Entry 4UNC (X-ray diffraction, 2.30 A resolution); this record covers chains D and M of the 5 polymer chains in the assembly.

Chain D:
Protein: Homing endonuclease I-dmoi
From: Desulfurococcus mobilis
Notes: EC 3.1.-.-
UniProtKB: P21505 (DMO1_DESMO); residue numbers follow UniProt; this construct covers 2-188
Sequence (199 residues; each row starts with the number of its first residue):
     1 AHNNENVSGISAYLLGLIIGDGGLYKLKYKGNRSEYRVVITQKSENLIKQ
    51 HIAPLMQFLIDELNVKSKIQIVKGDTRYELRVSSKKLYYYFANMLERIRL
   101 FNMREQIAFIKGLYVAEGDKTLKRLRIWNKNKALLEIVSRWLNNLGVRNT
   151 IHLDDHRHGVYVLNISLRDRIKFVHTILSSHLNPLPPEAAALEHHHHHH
Not modelled in the structure: 1-3, 196-199
Construct notes: expression tag (1, 189-199)
Bound ions: Mn2+ site 1: Gly20, Glu117 (shared with 1 residue of chain F; 1 residue of chain L); Mn2+ site 2: Asp21, Ala116 (shared with 1 residue of chain E; DC16(M) of chain M); Mn2+ site 3: Asp21, Glu117 (shared with 1 residue of chain E; 1 residue of chain F; 1 residue of chain L; DC16(M) of chain M)
Curated features (UniProtKB/Swiss-Prot):
  - active site: Asp21, Glu117

Chain M:
Molecule: 10-nt DNA strand
Sequence (10 nucleotides; each row starts with the number of its first residue):
    16 CCGGCAAGGC
Bound ions: Mn2+ site 1: DC16 (shared with Asp21(D), Ala116(D) of chain D; 1 residue of chain E)

Chain D / chain M interface:
Contacting residue pairs (13; chain D residue first):
  Asp21(D) - DC16(M)  phosphate contact
  Ala116(D) - DC16(M)  phosphate contact
  Glu117(D) - DC16(M)  phosphate contact
  Gly118(D) - DC16(M)  sugar contact
  Gly118(D) - DC17(M)  phosphate contact
  Asp119(D) - DC17(M)  phosphate contact
  Lys120(D) - DC16(M)  salt bridge to the phosphate
  Lys120(D) - DC17(M)  hydrogen bond to the phosphate
  Thr121(D) - DG18(M)  phosphate contact
  Arg124(D) - DG19(M)  hydrogen bond to the base
  Arg126(D) - DG18(M)  hydrogen bond to the base
  Trp128(D) - DC16(M)  base contact
  Trp128(D) - DC17(M)  base contact
Interface residues without a listed pair, chain D (12 interface residues in all): Asp154, Asp155
Interface residues without a listed pair, chain M (5 interface residues in all): DC20

Overview:
12 residues of chain D and 5 residues of chain M are in contact; the contacts include 3 hydrogen bonds and 1
salt bridge. Polar pairs include Arg124(D)-DG19(M), Arg126(D)-DG18(M) and Lys120(D)-DC17(M). From UniProt:
active-site residues Asp21(D) and Glu117(D) on chain D.
Chain D is Homing endonuclease I-dmoi (Desulfurococcus mobilis) and chain M is a 10-nt DNA strand; the
structure, The crystal structure of I-dmoi in complex with its target DNA at 8 days incubation in ..., was
determined by X-ray diffraction, deposited together with 4D6N, 4D6O, 4UN7, 4UN8, 4UN9, 4UNA, 4UNB and 4UT0.
